PDB entry 7TH4 | X-ray diffraction, 1.45 A resolution | chains A and B

# Chain A (and B)
Molecule: Methylenetetrahydrofolate reductase
Organism: Thermus thermophilus HB8
Notes: EC 1.5.1.20; chain B of this document is another copy of the same molecule, construct and numbering; everything in this record applies to it too
Reference sequence: Q5SLG6 (Q5SLG6_THET8); numbering as in UniProt (aligned over 1-296)
Amino-acid sequence (296 residues; numbered 1 to 296; the number before each row is that of its first residue):
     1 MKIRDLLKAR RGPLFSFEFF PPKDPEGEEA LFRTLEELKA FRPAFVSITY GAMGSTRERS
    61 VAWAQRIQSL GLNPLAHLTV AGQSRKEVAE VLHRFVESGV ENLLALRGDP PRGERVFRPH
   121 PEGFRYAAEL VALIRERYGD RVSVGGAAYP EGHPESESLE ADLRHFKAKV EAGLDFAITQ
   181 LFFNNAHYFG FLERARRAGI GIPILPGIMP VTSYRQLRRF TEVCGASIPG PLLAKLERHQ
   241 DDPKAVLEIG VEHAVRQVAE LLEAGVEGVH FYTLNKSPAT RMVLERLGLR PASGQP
Disordered / not traced: 292-296
Residues lining bound ligands:
  - FAD (flavin-adenine dinucleotide): Glu18, Thr49, Tyr50, Ala52, His77, Thr79, Leu104, Ala105, Leu106, Arg107, Gly108, Asp109, Arg125, Tyr126, Ala127, Ala147, Tyr149, His153, Glu155, Ser156, Asp162, His165, Lys169, Ile178, Thr179, Gln180, Tyr272
  - 6S-folinic acid (FFO; N-[4-({[(6S)-2-amino-5-formyl-4-oxo-3,4,5,6,7,8-hexahydropteridin-6-yl]methyl}amino)benzoyl]-L-glutamic acid): Glu18, Phe20, Lys23, Thr49, Asp109, Gln180, Leu181, Met209, Arg215, Gln216, Arg219, Phe220, Val223, Cys224, Tyr272, Leu274
What the authors report for this chain:
  - binding site for 6S-folinic acid: Phe20, Asp109, Gln180, Met209, Arg219, Phe220, Leu274
  - contacts within the chain: Ser16-His270, Glu18-Thr49 (hydrogen bond), Glu18-His270
  - conformationally variable residues (side-chain flip): Phe20, Thr49, Asp109, Arg219, Phe220
  - catalytic residues: Glu18, Asp109 (citing earlier work)
  - binding site for flavin-adenine dinucleotide: Glu18, Asp109

# How chain A and chain B interact
Pairs across the interface (34):
  Asn184(A) - Glu263(B)  hydrogen bond
  Ala186(A) - Glu260(B)
  Ala186(A) - Glu263(B)
  Ala186(A) - Ala264(B)
  His187(A) - Glu263(B)
  Phe189(A) - Phe189(B)  hydrophobic
  Gly190(A) - Ala264(B)
  Leu192(A) - Glu193(B)
  Leu192(A) - Arg196(B)
  Glu193(A) - Leu192(B)
  Glu193(A) - Glu267(B)
  Arg196(A) - Leu192(B)
  Arg196(A) - Arg196(B)
  Arg196(A) - Ile200(B)  hydrogen bond (side chain-backbone)
  Arg196(A) - Gly201(B)
  Arg196(A) - Ile202(B)  hydrogen bond (side chain-backbone)
  Arg196(A) - Ile204(B)
  Arg196(A) - Glu267(B)  salt bridge
  Arg197(A) - Gly201(B)  hydrogen bond (side chain-backbone)
  Arg197(A) - Pro203(B)
  Arg197(A) - Glu267(B)
  Ile200(A) - Arg196(B)  hydrogen bond (backbone-side chain)
  Gly201(A) - Arg196(B)
  Gly201(A) - Arg197(B)  hydrogen bond (backbone-side chain)
  Ile202(A) - Arg196(B)  hydrogen bond (backbone-side chain)
  Pro203(A) - Arg197(B)
  Ile204(A) - Arg196(B)
  Glu260(A) - Glu260(B)
  Glu263(A) - Asn184(B)  hydrogen bond
  Glu263(A) - Ala186(B)
  Glu263(A) - His187(B)  salt bridge
  Ala264(A) - Ala186(B)
  Ala264(A) - Gly190(B)
  Glu267(A) - Arg197(B)  salt bridge
Interface residues without a listed pair, chain A (20 interface residues in all): Ala195, Gly265
Interface residues without a listed pair, chain B (19 interface residues in all): Ala195

# Summary
The interface between chain A and chain B involves 20 residues on one side and 19 on the other, with 8
hydrogen bonds and 3 salt bridges. Polar pairs include Arg196(A)-Glu267(B), Glu263(A)-His187(B) and
Glu267(A)-Arg197(B). The paper reports catalytic residues Glu18(A) and Asp109(A); a binding site for
6S-folinic acid at Phe20(A), Asp109(A) and Gln180(A) among others.
Chain A and chain B are both Methylenetetrahydrofolate reductase (Thermus thermophilus HB8); the structure, T.
thermophilus methylenetetrahydrofolate reductase complex with 5-formyltetrahydrofolate, was determined by
X-ray diffraction (same publication as 8EAC).
